PDB entry 3AJ7 | X-ray diffraction, 1.30 A resolution | chain A

Chain A:
Protein: Oligo-1,6-glucosidase
Source organism: Saccharomyces cerevisiae
Notes: EC 3.2.1.10
UniProt: P53051 (MALX3_YEAST); numbering as in UniProt (aligned over 1-589)
Chain sequence (589 residues; numbered 1 to 589; the number before each row is that of its first residue):
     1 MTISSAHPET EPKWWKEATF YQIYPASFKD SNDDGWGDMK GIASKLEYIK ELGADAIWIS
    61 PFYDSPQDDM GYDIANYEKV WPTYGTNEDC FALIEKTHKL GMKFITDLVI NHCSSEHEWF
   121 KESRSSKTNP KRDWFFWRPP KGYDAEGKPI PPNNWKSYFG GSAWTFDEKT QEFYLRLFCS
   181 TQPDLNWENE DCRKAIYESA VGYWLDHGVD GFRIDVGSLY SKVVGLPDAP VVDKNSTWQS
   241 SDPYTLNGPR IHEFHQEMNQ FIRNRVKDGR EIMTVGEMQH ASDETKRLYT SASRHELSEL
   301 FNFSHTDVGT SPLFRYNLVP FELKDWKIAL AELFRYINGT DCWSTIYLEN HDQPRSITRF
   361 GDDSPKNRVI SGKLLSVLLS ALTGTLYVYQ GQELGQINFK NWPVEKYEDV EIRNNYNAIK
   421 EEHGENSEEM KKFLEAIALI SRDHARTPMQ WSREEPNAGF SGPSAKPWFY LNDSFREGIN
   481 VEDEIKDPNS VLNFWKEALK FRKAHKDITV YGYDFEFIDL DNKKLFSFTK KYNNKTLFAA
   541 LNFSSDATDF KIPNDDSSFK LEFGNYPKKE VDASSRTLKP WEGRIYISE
Disordered / not traced: 1-3
Ion coordination: Ca2+: Asp-30, Asn-32, Asp-34, Trp-36, Asp-38

Overview:
Asp-30, Asn-32, Asp-34, Trp-36 and Asp-38 form the Ca2+ site.
Chain A is Oligo-1,6-glucosidase (Saccharomyces cerevisiae); the structure, Crystal Structure of isomaltase
from Saccharomyces cerevisiae, was determined by X-ray diffraction together with 3A4A from the same study.
